5VMC - chains A and C of the 6 polymer chains in the assembly; structure by X-ray diffraction, 2.15 A resolution.

== Chain A (and C) ==
Name: Hemagglutinin HA1
Organism: Influenza A virus (strain A/Brevig Mission/1/1918 H1N1)
Notes: fragment: Del133; chain C of this document is another copy of the same molecule, construct and numbering; everything in this record applies to it too
UniProt: Q9WFX3 (HEMA_I18A0); aligned to UniProt positions 18-343 over residues 1-326 (the alignment contains insertions or deletions, so no single offset holds)
Chain sequence (326 residues; row label = number of the first residue in the row):
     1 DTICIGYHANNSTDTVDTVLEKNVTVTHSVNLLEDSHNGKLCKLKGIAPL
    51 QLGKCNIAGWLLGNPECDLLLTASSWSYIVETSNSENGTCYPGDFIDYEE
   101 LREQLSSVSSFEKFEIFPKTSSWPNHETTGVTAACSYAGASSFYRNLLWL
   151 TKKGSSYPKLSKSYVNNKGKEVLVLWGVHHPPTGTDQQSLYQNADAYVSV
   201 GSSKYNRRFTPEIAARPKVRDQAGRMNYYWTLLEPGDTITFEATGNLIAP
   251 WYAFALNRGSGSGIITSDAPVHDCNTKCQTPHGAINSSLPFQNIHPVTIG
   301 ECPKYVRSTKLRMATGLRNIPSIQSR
Not modelled in the structure: 322-326
Cystine bridges: Cys42-Cys274, Cys55-Cys67, Cys90-Cys135, Cys278-Cys302
Glycans and other covalent adducts: N-acetylglucosamine (NAG) linked to Asn87, Asn286
UniProt features mapped onto this chain:
  - glycosylation (N-linked (GlcNAc...) asparagine): Asn10, Asn11, Asn23, Asn87

== Chain A / chain C interface ==
Residue-residue contacts (21; chain A residue first):
  His180(A) with Asn206(C)
  Glu212(A) with Asn206(C), hydrogen bond (backbone-side chain); Arg207(C), salt bridge; Arg208(C), hydrogen bond (side chain-backbone)
  Ile213(A) with Ser199(C); Arg208(C), hydrogen bond (backbone-side chain)
  Ala214(A) with Ser199(C); Asn206(C); Arg207(C)
  Ala215(A) with Gly201(C); Thr240(C); Glu242(C)
  Arg216(A) with Gly201(C); Asn206(C), hydrogen bond
  Pro217(A) with Gly201(C); Ser202(C); Ser203(C); Thr238(C)
  Val219(A) with Ser203(C)
  Arg225(A) with Ser202(C), hydrogen bond (side chain-backbone); Ser203(C)
Interface residues without a listed pair, chain A (10 interface residues in all): Asp94
Interface residues without a listed pair, chain C (14 interface residues in all): Val200, Lys204, Tyr205, Asp237

== Overview ==
10 residues of chain A and 14 residues of chain C are in contact; the contacts include 5 hydrogen bonds and 1
salt bridge. Polar pairs include Glu212(A)-Arg207(C), Glu212(A)-Asn206(C) and Glu212(A)-Arg208(C). Covalently
linked N-acetylglucosamine: at Asn87(A) and Asn286(A).
Chain A and chain C are both Hemagglutinin HA1 (Influenza A virus (strain A/Brevig Mission/1/1918 H1N1)); the
structure, Influenza hemagglutinin H1 mutant DH1 in complex with 6'SLN, was determined by X-ray diffraction
together with 5VMF, 5VMG and 5VMJ from the same study.
